1BLN - chains A and B; structure by X-ray diffraction, 2.80 A resolution.

== Chain A ==
Protein: Protein (monoclonal antibody mrk-16 (light chain))
From: Mus musculus
Notes: fragment: fab; antibody fragment or engineered binder
Amino-acid sequence (214 residues; each row starts with the number of its first residue; note: 5 numbers in that range are skipped by the numbering (no residue carries them; nothing is unmodelled there); a row labelled like 27A-27E holds insertion residues (27A, then the next letters in order)):
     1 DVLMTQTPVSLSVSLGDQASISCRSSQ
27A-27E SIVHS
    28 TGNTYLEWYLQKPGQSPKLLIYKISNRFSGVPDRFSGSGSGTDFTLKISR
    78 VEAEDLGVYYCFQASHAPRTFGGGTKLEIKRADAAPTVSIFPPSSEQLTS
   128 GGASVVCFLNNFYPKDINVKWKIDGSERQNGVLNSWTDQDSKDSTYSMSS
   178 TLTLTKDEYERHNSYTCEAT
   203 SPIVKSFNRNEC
Cystine bridges: Cys-23/Cys-88, Cys-134/Cys-194

== Chain B ==
Protein: Protein (monoclonal antibody mrk-16 (heavy chain))
From: Mus musculus
Notes: fragment: fab; antibody fragment or engineered binder
Amino-acid sequence (218 residues; row label = number of the first residue in the row; note: 15 numbers in that range are skipped by the numbering (no residue carries them; nothing is unmodelled there); a row labelled like 82A-82C holds insertion residues (82A, then the next letters in order)):
     1 EVILVESGGGLVKPGGSLKLSCAASGFTFSSYTMSWVRQTPEKRLEWVAT
    51 IS
   52A S
    53 GGGNTYYPDSVKGRFTISRDNAKNNLYLQM
82A-82C SSL
    83 RSEDTALYYCARYYRYEA
100A-100B WF
   101 ASWGQGTLVTVSAAKTTAPSVYPLAPVCGD
   133 TTGSSVTLGCLVKGYFPEPVTL
   156 TW
   162 NSGSLSSG
   171 VHTFPAVLQS
   183 DLYTLSSSVTVTSS
   198 TWP
   202 SQSIT
   208 CNVAHPASSTKVDKKI
   226 EP
Cystine bridges: Cys-22/Cys-92, Cys-142/Cys-208

== Interface between chain A and chain B ==
Pairs across the interface (76):
  Tyr-32(A) / Tyr-95(B)
  Tyr-32(A) / Glu-99(B)
  Glu-34(A) / Ala-100(B)
  Glu-34(A) / Trp-100A(B)  hydrogen bond (side chain-backbone)
  Glu-34(A) / Phe-100B(B)
  Tyr-36(A) / Phe-100B(B)  hydrogen bond (side chain-backbone)
  Tyr-36(A) / Trp-103(B)
  Gln-38(A) / Gln-39(B)  hydrogen bond
  Gln-38(A) / Tyr-91(B)  hydrogen bond
  Ser-43(A) / Tyr-91(B)
  Ser-43(A) / Trp-103(B)
  Ser-43(A) / Gly-104(B)  hydrogen bond (side chain-backbone)
  Pro-44(A) / Tyr-91(B)
  Pro-44(A) / Trp-103(B)  hydrogen bond (backbone-side chain)
  Leu-46(A) / Ala-100(B)  hydrophobic
  Leu-46(A) / Phe-100B(B)
  Leu-46(A) / Ala-101(B)  hydrophobic
  Tyr-49(A) / Glu-99(B)
  Tyr-49(A) / Ala-100(B)  hydrophobic
  Lys-50(A) / Tyr-98(B)  hydrogen bond (side chain-backbone)
  Lys-50(A) / Glu-99(B)  hydrogen bond (side chain-backbone)
  Phe-55(A) / Tyr-96(B)  hydrophobic
  Phe-55(A) / Glu-99(B)
  Phe-55(A) / Ala-101(B)
  Tyr-87(A) / Gln-39(B)  hydrogen bond
  Tyr-87(A) / Lys-43(B)  hydrogen bond (side chain-backbone)
  Tyr-87(A) / Arg-44(B)
  Tyr-87(A) / Leu-45(B)
  Phe-89(A) / Trp-100A(B)  hydrophobic
  Phe-89(A) / Phe-100B(B)  hydrophobic
  Ala-91(A) / Trp-100A(B)
  Ala-94(A) / Trp-47(B)
  Arg-96(A) / Trp-47(B)
  Arg-96(A) / Trp-100A(B)
  Phe-98(A) / Leu-45(B)
  Phe-98(A) / Phe-100B(B)  hydrophobic
  Gly-100(A) / Arg-44(B)  hydrogen bond (backbone-side chain)
  Phe-118(A) / Leu-124(B)
  Phe-118(A) / Ala-125(B)
  Phe-118(A) / Pro-126(B)
  Phe-118(A) / Thr-139(B)
  Pro-119(A) / Ala-125(B)
  Pro-119(A) / Val-127(B)  hydrophobic
  Ser-121(A) / Tyr-122(B)
  Ser-121(A) / Pro-123(B)
  Glu-123(A) / Pro-123(B)
  Glu-123(A) / Lys-221(B)  salt bridge
  Gln-124(A) / Tyr-122(B)
  Ser-131(A) / Leu-143(B)
  Ser-131(A) / Lys-145(B)  hydrogen bond
  Val-133(A) / Leu-124(B)  hydrophobic
  Phe-135(A) / Gly-141(B)
  Phe-135(A) / Phe-174(B)  hydrophobic
  Phe-135(A) / Ser-189(B)
  Phe-135(A) / Ser-190(B)
  Asn-137(A) / His-172(B)
  Asn-137(A) / Phe-174(B)
  Asn-137(A) / Ser-190(B)  hydrogen bond
  Asn-138(A) / His-172(B)  hydrogen bond
  Leu-160(A) / Val-177(B)  hydrophobic
  Leu-160(A) / Thr-186(B)
  Asn-161(A) / Val-177(B)
  Ser-162(A) / Phe-174(B)
  Ser-162(A) / Pro-175(B)  hydrogen bond (side chain-backbone)
  Ser-162(A) / Val-177(B)
  Trp-163(A) / Pro-175(B)
  Thr-164(A) / Thr-173(B)
  Thr-164(A) / Phe-174(B)
  Ser-174(A) / His-172(B)  hydrogen bond
  Ser-174(A) / Phe-174(B)
  Met-175(A) / Phe-174(B)
  Ser-176(A) / Phe-174(B)
  Ser-176(A) / Ser-188(B)  hydrogen bond
  Thr-180(A) / Lys-145(B)  hydrogen bond
  Phe-209(A) / Val-127(B)  hydrophobic
  Cys-214(A) / Cys-128(B)  hydrogen bond
Also at the interface, not in a pair above, chain A (42 interface residues in all): Gln-42, Pro-95, Ser-116, Thr-178
Also at the interface, not in a pair above, chain B (42 interface residues in all): Val-37, Glu-46, Gln-105, Leu-140, Gln-179

== Overview ==
Chain A and chain B each contribute 42 residues to their interface; the contacts include 19 hydrogen bonds and
1 salt bridge. Polar pairs include Glu-123(A)/Lys-221(B), Glu-34(A)/Trp-100A(B) and Tyr-36(A)/Phe-100B(B).
Here chain A is Protein (monoclonal antibody mrk-16 (light chain)) and chain B is Protein (monoclonal antibody
mrk-16 (heavy chain)), both from Mus musculus. Entry 1BLN (Anti-P-glycoprotein fab mrk-16) was determined by
X-ray diffraction.
